9FVR - chains B and C of the 4 polymer chains in the assembly; structure by X-ray diffraction, 3.10 A resolution.

[Chain B (and C)]
Name: Transcriptional repressor NrdR
From: Escherichia coli
Notes: chain C of this document is another copy of the same molecule, construct and numbering; everything in this record applies to it too
UniProt: P0A8D0 (NRDR_ECOLI); numbering as in UniProt (aligned over 1-149)
Chain sequence (155 residues; each row starts with the number of its first residue):
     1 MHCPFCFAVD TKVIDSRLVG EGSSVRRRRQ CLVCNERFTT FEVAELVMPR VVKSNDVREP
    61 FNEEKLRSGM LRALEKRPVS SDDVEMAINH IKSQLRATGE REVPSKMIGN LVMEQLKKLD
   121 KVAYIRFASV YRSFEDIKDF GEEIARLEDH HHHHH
Not modelled in the structure: 150-155 (chain C: 154-155)
Modified positions: Mse1, Mse48, Mse70, Mse86, Mse107, Mse113 (selenomethionine; parent Met)
Construct notes: conflict D139 (Glu in P0A8D0); expression tag (150-155)
Bound ions: Zn2+: C3, C6, C34
Residues lining bound ligands:
  - ATP (adenosine-5'-triphosphate): V51, K53, S54, E59, P60, F61, N62, K65, L66, S105, I108, G109, V112, F127, Y131
  - 2'-deoxyadenosine 5'-triphosphate (DTP), molecule 1: K53, K65, G69, R72, A73, R126, F127, V130, Y131
  - 2'-deoxyadenosine 5'-triphosphate (DTP), molecule 2: R72, E75, K76
UniProt features mapped onto this chain:
  - zinc finger: C3 to C34
What the authors report for this chain:
  - binding site for 2'-deoxyadenosine 5'-triphosphate: N55
  - mutagenesis - K53A: abolished binding to second nucleotide (citing earlier work)

[Chain B / chain C interface]
Residue-residue contacts (49; chain B residue first):
  Mse1(B) with L18(C); G22(C)
  H2(B) with G22(C); S23(C); V25(C); E42(C), salt bridge
  P4(B) with L46(C), hydrophobic
  E21(B) with Mse1(C)
  G22(B) with Mse1(C); H2(C)
  S23(B) with H2(C)
  V25(B) with H2(C)
  R27(B) with R27(C); E42(C)
  R28(B) with A97(C), hydrogen bond (side chain-backbone); T98(C)
  R29(B) with E42(C), salt bridge
  T39(B) with A44(C); E45(C), hydrogen bond (backbone-backbone); A97(C), hydrogen bond (side chain-backbone); T98(C); G99(C)
  T40(B) with E42(C), hydrogen bond; V43(C); A44(C)
  F41(B) with F41(C); E42(C); V43(C), hydrogen bond (backbone-backbone); G99(C)
  E42(B) with H2(C), salt bridge; R27(C), salt bridge; R29(C), salt bridge; T40(C), hydrogen bond; F41(C); E42(C)
  V43(B) with T40(C); F41(C), hydrogen bond (backbone-backbone)
  A44(B) with F38(C), hydrophobic; T39(C)
  E45(B) with T39(C), hydrogen bond (backbone-backbone); F41(C)
  L46(B) with P4(C), hydrophobic
  E63(B) with R101(C), salt bridge
  E64(B) with R50(C), salt bridge
  R67(B) with R50(C)
  L71(B) with R58(C)
  E75(B) with D56(C)
  R96(B) with P4(C)
  A97(B) with F7(C), hydrophobic
Also at the interface, not in a pair above, chain B (30 interface residues in all): S24, R37, F38, E85, S93
Also at the interface, not in a pair above, chain C (29 interface residues in all): E21, S24, R96

[In short]
30 residues of chain B face 29 of chain C across their interface, with 8 hydrogen bonds and 7 salt bridges.
Polar pairs include H2(B)-E42(C), R29(B)-E42(C) and E42(B)-R27(C). Bound to chain B: 2'-deoxyadenosine
5'-triphosphate and ATP. From the paper: a binding site for 2'-deoxyadenosine 5'-triphosphate at N55(B); K53A
of chain B abolishes binding to second nucleotide.
Chain B and chain C are both Transcriptional repressor NrdR (Escherichia coli); the structure, Transcription
repressor NrdR from E. coli, ATP/dATP-bound state, SeMet protein, was determined by X-ray diffraction together
with 9FXK and 9FZF from the same study.
